1P8J - chains A and C of the 8 polymer chains in the assembly; structure by X-ray diffraction, 2.60 A resolution.

# Chain A (and C)
Name: Furin precursor
From: Mus musculus
Notes: EC 3.4.21.75; chain C of this document is another copy of the same molecule, construct and numbering; everything in this record applies to it too
UniProtKB: P23188 (FURI_MOUSE); residues 108-578 here = UniProt positions 108-578
Sequence (471 residues; each row starts with the number of its first residue):
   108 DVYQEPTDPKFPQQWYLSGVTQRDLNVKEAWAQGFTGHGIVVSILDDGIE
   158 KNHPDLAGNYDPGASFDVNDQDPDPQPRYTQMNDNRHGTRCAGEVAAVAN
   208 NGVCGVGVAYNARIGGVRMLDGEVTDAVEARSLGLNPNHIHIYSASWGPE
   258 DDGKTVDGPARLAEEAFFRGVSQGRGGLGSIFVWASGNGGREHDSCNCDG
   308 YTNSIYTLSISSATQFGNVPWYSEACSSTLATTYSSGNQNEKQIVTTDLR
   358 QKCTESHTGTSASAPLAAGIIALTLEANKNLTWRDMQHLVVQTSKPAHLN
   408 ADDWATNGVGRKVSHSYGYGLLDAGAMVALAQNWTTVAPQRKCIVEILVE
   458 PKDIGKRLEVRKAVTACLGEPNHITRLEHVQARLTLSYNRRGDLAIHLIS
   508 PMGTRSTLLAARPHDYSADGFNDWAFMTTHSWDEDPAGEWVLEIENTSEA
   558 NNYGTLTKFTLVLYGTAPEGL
Unresolved in the structure: 108 (chain C: 108, 576-578)
Cystine bridges: Cys211-Cys360, Cys303-Cys333, Cys450-Cys474
Covalent attachments: N-acetylglucosamine (NAG) linked to Asn387, Asn440
Metal / ion sites: Ca2+ site 1: Asp115, Asp162, Val205, Asn208, Val210, Gly212; Ca2+ site 2: Asp258, Asp301, Glu331
UniProt features mapped onto this chain:
  - motif: Arg498 to Asp500 (Cell attachment site)
  - active site (Charge relay system): Asp153, His194, Ser368
  - binding site (Ca(2+)): Asp115, Asp162, Asp174, Asp179, Asp181, Val205, Asn208, Val210, Gly212, Asp258, Asp301, Glu331
  - binding site (substrate): Asp154, Asp191, Asn192, Glu236, Ser253 to Asp258, Asp264, Ala292 to Asn295, Asp306, Tyr308, Ser368
  - glycosylation (N-linked (GlcNAc...) asparagine): Asn387, Asn440

# Interface between chain A and chain C
Residue-residue contacts (8):
  Pro458(A) with Tyr560(C), hydrophobic
  Asn558(A) with Glu457(C); Pro458(C)
  Tyr560(A) with Pro458(C), hydrophobic; Thr562(C); Thr564(C)
  Thr562(A) with Tyr560(C)
  Thr564(A) with Tyr560(C)
Also at the interface, not in a pair above, chain C (6 interface residues in all): Asn558

# Summary
Chain A and chain C form an interface of 5 and 6 residues respectively. Covalently linked N-acetylglucosamine:
at Asn387(A) and Asn440(A). UniProt lists 3 active-site residues, 12 Ca2+-binding residues and 18
substrate-binding residues on chain A.
Both chains are Furin precursor (Mus musculus). Entry 1P8J (Crystal structure of the proprotein convertase
furin) was determined by X-ray diffraction.
